6M6G - chains K and O of the 22 polymer chains in the assembly; structure by electron microscopy, 5.39 A resolution (low resolution: residue-level contacts below are approximate; hydrogen-bond / salt-bridge calls are withheld).

[Chain K (and O)]
Name: Triplex capsid protein 2
Organism: Human herpesvirus 2
Notes: chain O of this document is another copy of the same molecule, construct and numbering; everything in this record applies to it too
UniProt: G9I239 (G9I239_HHV2); residue numbers follow UniProt; this construct covers 1-318
Sequence (318 residues; each row starts with the number of its first residue):
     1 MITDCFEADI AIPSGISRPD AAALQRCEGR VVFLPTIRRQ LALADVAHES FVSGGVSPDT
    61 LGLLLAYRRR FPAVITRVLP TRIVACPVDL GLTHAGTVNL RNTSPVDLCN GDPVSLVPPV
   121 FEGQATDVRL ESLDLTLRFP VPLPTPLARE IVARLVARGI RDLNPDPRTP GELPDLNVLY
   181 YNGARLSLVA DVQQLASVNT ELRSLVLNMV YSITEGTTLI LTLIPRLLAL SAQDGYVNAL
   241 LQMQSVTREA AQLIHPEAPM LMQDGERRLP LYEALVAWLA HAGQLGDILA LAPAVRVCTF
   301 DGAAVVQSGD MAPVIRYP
Not modelled in the structure: 1-4, 167-173, 231-234, 263-266 (chain O: 1-4, 166-167, 253-257)
Disulfide bonds: Cys5-Cys86

[Chain K / chain O interface]
Pairs across the interface (83):
  Thr36(K) with Asn110(O)
  Ile37(K) with Cys298(O); Thr299(O); Phe300(O)
  Arg38(K) with Phe300(O); Asp301(O)
  Arg68(K) with Arg296(O)
  Arg69(K) with Gly111(O); Arg296(O)
  Arg70(K) with Arg296(O)
  Phe71(K) with Arg296(O); Val297(O)
  Gly91(K) with Arg316(O)
  Thr93(K) with Thr93(O)
  Glu150(K) with Tyr272(O)
  Ala153(K) with Tyr272(O); Leu275(O)
  Arg154(K) with Leu269(O); Tyr272(O)
  Val156(K) with Leu275(O)
  Arg161(K) with Leu271(O)
  Leu163(K) with Leu223(O)
  Asn164(K) with Arg226(O)
  Leu176(K) with Leu269(O)
  Arg203(K) with Leu230(O)
  Ser204(K) with Tyr236(O)
  Leu207(K) with Tyr236(O); Val237(O); Leu240(O)
  Asn208(K) with Tyr236(O); Leu240(O)
  Met209(K) with Leu275(O); Trp278(O)
  Val210(K) with Leu227(O)
  Tyr211(K) with Leu240(O); Leu241(O); Gln242(O); Ser245(O); Thr247(O)
  Ser212(K) with Trp278(O)
  Ile213(K) with Ile220(O); Leu275(O); Trp278(O)
  Thr214(K) with Leu227(O)
  Glu215(K) with Ser245(O); Val246(O); Thr247(O)
  Gly216(K) with Met209(O)
  Thr217(K) with Leu221(O)
  Thr218(K) with Ile224(O); Val246(O)
  Ile220(K) with Met209(O)
  Ile224(K) with Val206(O)
  Leu227(K) with Leu163(O)
  Leu230(K) with Leu163(O); Asn164(O)
  Leu240(K) with Arg203(O)
  Gln244(K) with Tyr211(O)
  Ser245(K) with Val210(O)
  Leu261(K) with Ala250(O); Gln252(O)
  Arg267(K) with Glu249(O)
  Arg268(K) with Asn164(O); Arg168(O)
  Leu269(K) with Arg161(O); Pro174(O)
  Tyr272(K) with Ile160(O); Arg161(O); Asn164(O)
  Glu273(K) with Arg161(O)
  Ala274(K) with Gln244(O)
  Leu275(K) with Ala157(O); Ile160(O)
  Val276(K) with Ala153(O); Arg154(O)
  Trp278(K) with Leu285(O)
  Leu279(K) with Ala153(O); Leu205(O)
  Gly283(K) with Arg149(O)
  Gln284(K) with Pro146(O)
  Leu289(K) with Leu279(O)
  Tyr317(K) with Arg316(O); Tyr317(O)
Interface residues without a listed pair, chain K (71 interface residues in all): Pro35, Leu61, Asp89, Leu90, Leu92, Arg149, Ala157, Pro174, Leu219, Leu223, Val237, Glu249, Pro259, His281, Ala282, Leu285, Gly286, Asp287
Interface residues without a listed pair, chain O (70 interface residues in all): Ala95, Thr97, Asp112, Glu150, Leu176, Leu202, Leu207, Ile213, Thr217, Met260, Glu266, Pro270, Ala282, Gly283, Gly302, Ile315

[Overview]
Chain K and chain O form an interface of 71 and 70 residues respectively.
Both chains are Triplex capsid protein 2 (Human herpesvirus 2). Entry 6M6G (Structure of HSV2 viron capsid
portal vertex) was determined by electron microscopy together with 6M6H and 6M6I from the same study.
